Entry 4UDU (X-ray diffraction, 2.50 A resolution); this record covers chains A and B of the 3 polymer chains in the assembly.

Chain A:
Protein: T cell receptor alpha chain, T-cell receptor alpha chain C region
From: Homo sapiens
Notes: fragment: variable domain trav22, residues 1-112, constant domain trac1, residues 2-95
Reference sequence: P01848 (TCA_HUMAN); residues 113-206 here correspond to UniProt positions 2-95 (UniProt number = residue number - 111)
Sequence (206 residues; row label = number of the first residue in the row):
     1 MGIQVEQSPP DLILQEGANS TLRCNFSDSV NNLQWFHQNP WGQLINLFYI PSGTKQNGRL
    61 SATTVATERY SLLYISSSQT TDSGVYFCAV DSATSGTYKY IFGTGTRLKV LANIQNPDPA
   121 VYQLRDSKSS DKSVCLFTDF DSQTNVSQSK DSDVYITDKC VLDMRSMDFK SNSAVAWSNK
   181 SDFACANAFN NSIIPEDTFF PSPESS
Disordered / not traced: 1-2, 94-97, 191-206
Cystine bridges: C24-C88, C135-C185
Sequence notes: engineered mutation C160 (Thr49 in P01848)

Chain B:
Protein: Protein TRBV7-9, T-cell receptor beta-2 chain C region
From: Homo sapiens
Notes: fragment: variable domain trbv7-9, residues 20-115, constant domain trbc2, residues 1-129
Reference sequence: chimeric construct of A0A5A3, A0A5B9: residues 2-97 from A0A5A3 (A0A5A3_HUMAN) positions 20-115 (UniProt number = residue number + 18); residues 115-243 from A0A5B9 positions 1-129 (UniProt number = residue number - 114)
Sequence (243 residues; each row starts with the number of its first residue):
     1 MDTGVSQNPR HKITKRGQNV TFRCDPISEH NRLYWYRQTL GQGPEFLTYF QNEAQLEKSR
    61 LLSDRFSAER PKGSFSTLEI QRTEQGDSAM YLCASSLGGY EQYFGPGTRL TVTEDLKNVF
   121 PPEVAVFVPS EAEISHTQKA TLVCLATGFY PDHVELSWWV NGKEVHSGVC TDPQPLKEQP
   181 ALNDSRYALS SRLRVSATFW QDPRNHFRCQ VQFYGLSEND EWTQDRAKPV TQIVSAEAWG
   241 RAD
Disordered / not traced: 1-2, 183, 242-243
Cystine bridges: C24-C93, C144-C209
Sequence notes: initiating methionine (1); linker (98-114); engineered mutation V128 (Glu14 in A0A5B9), C170 (Ser56 in A0A5B9), A188 (Cys74 in A0A5B9), D202 (Asn88 in A0A5B9)
Bound ions: Zn2+: D225 (shared with 3 residues of chain C)
From the paper describing this entry:
  - specificity-determining residues: A54 (proposed by the authors, not directly observed)
  - specificity-determining residues: G73 (citing earlier work)
  - conformationally variable residues (loop rearrangement, order/disorder transition): E69 to S74
  - Zn2+ coordination: D225

Interface between chain A and chain B:
Contacting residue pairs (84):
  Q34(A) - Y100(B)
  Q34(A) - E101(B)
  Q34(A) - Q102(B)  hydrogen bond (side chain-backbone)
  F36(A) - Q102(B)
  F36(A) - F104(B)  hydrophobic
  Q38(A) - Q38(B)  hydrogen bond
  W41(A) - M90(B)
  G42(A) - L92(B)
  Q43(A) - F104(B)  hydrogen bond (side chain-backbone)
  Q43(A) - G105(B)  hydrogen bond (side chain-backbone)
  Q43(A) - P106(B)
  L44(A) - F104(B)  hydrophobic
  N46(A) - Q102(B)  hydrogen bond (side chain-backbone)
  Y49(A) - Y100(B)
  F87(A) - Q38(B)
  F87(A) - G43(B)
  Y98(A) - R32(B)
  Y98(A) - Y34(B)
  Y98(A) - Y49(B)
  K99(A) - E57(B)
  Y100(A) - Y36(B)
  Y100(A) - F46(B)
  Y100(A) - Q102(B)
  F102(A) - Y36(B)  hydrophobic
  F102(A) - P44(B)
  F102(A) - F104(B)  hydrophobic
  D118(A) - H136(B)  salt bridge
  Y122(A) - S130(B)
  Y122(A) - A132(B)
  Y122(A) - E133(B)
  Y122(A) - H136(B)
  Q123(A) - S130(B)
  L124(A) - F127(B)
  L124(A) - V128(B)
  L124(A) - P129(B)  hydrophobic
  L124(A) - T141(B)
  L124(A) - V143(B)  hydrophobic
  R125(A) - F127(B)
  R125(A) - V128(B)  hydrogen bond (backbone-backbone)
  D126(A) - A125(B)
  D126(A) - V126(B)
  D126(A) - F127(B)
  S127(A) - V126(B)  hydrogen bond (backbone-backbone)
  S127(A) - V128(B)
  S127(A) - E237(B)  hydrogen bond (side chain-backbone)
  K132(A) - F127(B)
  S133(A) - F127(B)
  V134(A) - F127(B)  hydrophobic
  V134(A) - V143(B)  hydrophobic
  V134(A) - L145(B)  hydrophobic
  L136(A) - T141(B)
  L136(A) - V143(B)  hydrophobic
  L136(A) - R192(B)
  T138(A) - R194(B)  hydrogen bond
  D139(A) - T137(B)
  D139(A) - R194(B)  salt bridge
  Y155(A) - L176(B)  hydrophobic
  Y155(A) - E178(B)  hydrogen bond (side chain-backbone)
  Y155(A) - Q179(B)
  T157(A) - D172(B)
  T157(A) - L176(B)
  T157(A) - S190(B)
  D158(A) - D172(B)
  C160(A) - C170(B)  disulfide
  C160(A) - R192(B)  hydrogen bond
  V161(A) - C170(B)
  L162(A) - G168(B)
  L162(A) - C170(B)
  L162(A) - R194(B)
  D163(A) - S167(B)
  D163(A) - G168(B)  hydrogen bond (backbone-backbone)
  M164(A) - R194(B)
  M167(A) - S196(B)
  F169(A) - K139(B)
  S171(A) - R194(B)  hydrogen bond
  S173(A) - C170(B)
  S173(A) - R192(B)  hydrogen bond (backbone-side chain)
  A174(A) - R192(B)
  V175(A) - V143(B)  hydrophobic
  V175(A) - S190(B)
  V175(A) - R192(B)
  W177(A) - L145(B)  hydrophobic
  W177(A) - L176(B)  hydrophobic
  W177(A) - A188(B)  hydrophobic
Interface residues without a listed pair, chain A (46 interface residues in all): G103, T104, I156, R165
Interface residues without a listed pair, chain B (54 interface residues in all): T3, G41, Q42, Y103, T147, V169, T171, K177, V195, A238
Inter-chain disulfides: C160(A)-C170(B)

Summary:
46 residues of chain A face 54 of chain B across their interface, with 1 disulfide bond, 14 hydrogen bonds and
2 salt bridges. Among the polar pairs are D118(A)-H136(B), D139(A)-R194(B) and Q34(A)-Q102(B). From the paper:
Zn2+ coordination by D225(B); specificity determinants A54(B) and G73(B).
Here chain A is T cell receptor alpha chain, T-cell receptor alpha chain C region and chain B is Protein
TRBV7-9, T-cell receptor beta-2 chain C region, both from Homo sapiens. Entry 4UDU (Crystal structure of
staphylococcal enterotoxin E in complex with a T cell receptor) was determined by X-ray diffraction, deposited
together with 4UDT.
